PDB entry 8VLR | electron microscopy, 2.60 A resolution | chains H and L of the 10 polymer chains in the assembly

[Chain H]
Name: Histone H2B type 1-A
Organism: Homo sapiens
UniProt: Q96A08 (H2B1A_HUMAN); residues 33-125 here correspond to UniProt positions 34-126 (UniProt number = residue number + 1)
Sequence (93 residues; row label = number of the first residue in the row):
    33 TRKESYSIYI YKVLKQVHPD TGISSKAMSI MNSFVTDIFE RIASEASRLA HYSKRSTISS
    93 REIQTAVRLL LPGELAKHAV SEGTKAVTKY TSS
Swiss-Prot annotation at these positions:
  - modified residue: Lys-35 (N6-crotonyllysine), Ser-37 (Phosphoserine), Lys-44 (N6-lactoyllysine), Lys-47 (N6-methyllysine), Lys-58 (N6,N6-dimethyllysine), Arg-80 (Dimethylated arginine), Ser-85 (Phosphoserine), Lys-86 (N6,N6,N6-trimethyllysine), Arg-87 (Omega-N-methylarginine), Arg-93 (Omega-N-methylarginine), Lys-109 (N6-lactoyllysine), Thr-116 (Phosphothreonine), Lys-117 (N6-lactoyllysine), Lys-121 (N6-lactoyllysine)
  - cross-link (Glycyl lysine isopeptide (Lys-Gly)): Lys-35 (interchain with G-Cter in ubiquitin), Lys-121 (interchain with G-Cter in ubiquitin)

[Chain L]
Molecule: 136-nt DNA strand
Organism: Homo sapiens
Sequence (136 nucleotides; numbered 148 to 283; the number before each row is that of its first residue):
   148 TCATAATGGA GCACCAGATT CTACCAAAAG TGTATTTGGT AACTGCTCCA TCAAAAGGCA
   208 GGTTCAGCTG AATTCAGCTG AACCTGCCTT TTGTTGGAGC AGTTTCTAAA TACACTTTTG
   268 GAAGAACAGG CAGAGA

[Chain H / chain L interface]
Residue-residue contacts (14; chain H residue first):
  Thr-33(H) with DA174(L), sugar contact
  Arg-34(H) with DT250(L), salt bridge to the phosphate
  Tyr-43(H) with DT167(L), hydrogen bond to the phosphate
  Gly-54(H) with DT167(L), phosphate contact
  Ile-55(H) with DT166(L), sugar contact; DT167(L), phosphate contact
  Ser-56(H) with DT166(L), hydrogen bond to the phosphate
  Ser-57(H) with DT166(L), hydrogen bond to the phosphate
  Arg-87(H) with DG186(L), phosphate contact; DT187(L), salt bridge to the phosphate
  Ser-88(H) with DG185(L), phosphate contact; DG186(L), hydrogen bond to the phosphate
  Thr-89(H) with DG185(L), hydrogen bond to the phosphate; DG186(L), hydrogen bond to the phosphate
Other interface residues (no listed pair), chain H (11 interface residues in all): Lys-86
Other interface residues (no listed pair), chain L (8 interface residues in all): DC168

[Overview]
Chain H and chain L form an interface of 11 and 8 residues respectively, with 6 hydrogen bonds and 2 salt
bridges. Among the polar pairs are Tyr-43(H)/DT167(L), Ser-56(H)/DT166(L) and Ser-57(H)/DT166(L).
Chain H is Histone H2B type 1-A and chain L is a 136-nt DNA strand, both from Homo sapiens; the structure,
Cryo-EM structure of native H2AK119bu nucleosome at 2.6, was determined by electron microscopy.
